PDB entry 6XC9 | X-ray diffraction, 2.40 A resolution | chains A and E of the 4 polymer chains in the assembly

Chain A:
Protein: MHC class II HLA-DQ-alpha chain
Organism: Homo sapiens
Reference sequence: Q30069 (Q30069_HUMAN); the construct lacks a stretch of the UniProt sequence, so the offset changes along the chain: -1 to 9 = UniProt 1-11; 10-181 = UniProt 13-184
Chain sequence (193 residues; each row starts with the number of its first residue; numbers below 1 keep their minus sign (Glu-1 is residue -1)):
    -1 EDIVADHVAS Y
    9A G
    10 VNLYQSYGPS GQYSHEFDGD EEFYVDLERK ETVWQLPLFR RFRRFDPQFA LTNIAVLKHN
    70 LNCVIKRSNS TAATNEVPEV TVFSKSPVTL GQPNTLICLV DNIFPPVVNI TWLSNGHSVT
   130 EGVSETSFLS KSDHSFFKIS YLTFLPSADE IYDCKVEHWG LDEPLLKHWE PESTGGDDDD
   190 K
Not modelled in the structure: -1, 183-190
Sequence notes: engineered mutation Cys72 (Ile75 in Q30069); expression tag (182-190)
Disulfides: Cys107-Cys163
Covalently attached groups: N-acetylglucosamine (NAG) linked to Asn78, Asn118

Chain E:
Protein: T-CELL-RECEPTOR, A3.10-beta chain
Organism: Homo sapiens
Chain sequence (245 residues; row label = number of the first residue in the row; note: 13 numbers in that range are skipped by the numbering (no residue carries them; nothing is unmodelled there)):
     2 MGVTQTPRYL IKTRGQQVTL SCSPISGH
    37 RSVSWYQQTP GQGLQFLFEY FS
    63 ETQRNKGNFP
    74 GRFSGRQF
    83 SNSRSEMNVS TLELGDSALY LCASSLSASG GATDTQYFGP GTRLTVLEDL KNVFPPEVAV
   143 FEPSEAEISH TQKATLVCLA TGFFPDHVEL SWWVNGKEVH SGVCTDPQPL KEQPALNDSR
   203 YALSSRLRVS ATFWQNPRNH FRCQVQFYGL SENDEWTQDR AKPVTQIVSA EAWGRAD
Not modelled in the structure: 2
Disulfides: Cys23-Cys104, Cys160-Cys225

How chain A and chain E interact:
Contacting residue pairs - 11 pairs, chain A then chain E:
  Gln57(A) - Arg66(E)  hydrogen bond (side chain-backbone)
  Gln57(A) - Asn67(E)
  Thr61(A) - Arg66(E)
  Thr61(A) - Gly113(E)
  Asn62(A) - Gly112(E)
  Ala64(A) - Arg66(E)
  Val65(A) - Arg66(E)
  Val65(A) - Gly112(E)
  Lys67(A) - Thr64(E)
  His68(A) - Arg37(E)
  His68(A) - Ser58(E)  hydrogen bond
Other interface residues (no listed pair), chain E (8 interface residues in all): Phe57
Interface features reported in the paper:
  - pairs named by the authors: Gln57(A)-Arg66(E) (hydrogen bond), His68(A)-Arg37(E), Phe57(E)-Ala64(A), Asn67(E)-Gln57(A)

Summary:
7 residues of chain A face 8 of chain E across their interface; the contacts include 2 hydrogen bonds. Among
the polar pairs are Gln57(A)-Arg66(E) and His68(A)-Ser58(E). The authors report a hydrogen bond between
Gln57(A) and Arg66(E); contacts between His68(A) and Arg37(E), Phe57(E) and Ala64(A) and Asn67(E) and
Gln57(A).
Here chain A is MHC class II HLA-DQ-alpha chain and chain E is T-CELL-RECEPTOR, A3.10-beta chain, both from
Homo sapiens. Entry 6XC9 (Immune receptor complex) was determined by X-ray diffraction, deposited together
with 6XCO and 6XCP.
